Entry 9CK5 (electron microscopy, 3.00 A resolution); this record covers chains F and H of the 16 polymer chains in the assembly.

== Chain F (and H) ==
Molecule: RuBisCO large subunit
From: Anthoceros agrestis
Notes: EC 4.1.1.39; chain H of this document is another copy of the same molecule, construct and numbering; everything in this record applies to it too
Sequence (475 residues; numbered 1 to 475; the number before each row is that of its first residue):
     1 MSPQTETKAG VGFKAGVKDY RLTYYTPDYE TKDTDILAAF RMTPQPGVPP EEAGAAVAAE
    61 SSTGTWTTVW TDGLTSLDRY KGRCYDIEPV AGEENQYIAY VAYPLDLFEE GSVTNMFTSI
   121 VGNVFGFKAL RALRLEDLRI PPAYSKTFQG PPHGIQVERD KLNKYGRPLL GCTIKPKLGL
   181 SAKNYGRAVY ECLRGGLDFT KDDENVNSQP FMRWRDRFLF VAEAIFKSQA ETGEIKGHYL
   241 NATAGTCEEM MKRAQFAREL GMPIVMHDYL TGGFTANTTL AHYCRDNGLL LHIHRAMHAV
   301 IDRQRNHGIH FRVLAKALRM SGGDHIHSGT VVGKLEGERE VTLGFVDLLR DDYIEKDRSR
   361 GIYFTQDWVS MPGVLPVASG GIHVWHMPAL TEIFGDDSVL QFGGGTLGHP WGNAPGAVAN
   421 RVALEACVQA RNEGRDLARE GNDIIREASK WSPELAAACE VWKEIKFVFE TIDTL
Disordered / not traced: 1-11
Modified / non-standard residues: Lys-201 (lysine nz-carboxylic acid; KCX)
Ion coordination: Mg2+: Lys-201, Glu-204 (together with 2-carboxyarabinitol-1,5-diphosphate)
Residues lining bound ligands:
  - 2-carboxyarabinitol-1,5-diphosphate (CAP), molecule 1: Thr-65, Trp-66, Asn-123
  - 2-carboxyarabinitol-1,5-diphosphate (CAP), molecule 2: Thr-173, Lys-175, Lys-177, Lys-201, Glu-204, His-294, Arg-295, His-298, His-327, Gly-329, Lys-334, Leu-335, Ser-379, Gly-380, Gly-381, Gly-403, Gly-404

== Chain F / chain H interface ==
Contacting residue pairs (4; chain F residue first):
  Asn-163(F) / Lys-183(H)
  Tyr-165(F) / Lys-183(H)
  Arg-285(F) / Arg-213(H)
  Asp-286(F) / Arg-215(H)
Interface residues without a listed pair, chain F (8 interface residues in all): Val-157, Asp-160, Arg-258, Asn-287
Interface residues without a listed pair, chain H (4 interface residues in all): Asp-216

== In short ==
Chain F and chain H form an interface of 8 and 4 residues respectively. Bound to chain F:
2-carboxyarabinitol-1,5-diphosphate. Lys-201(F) and Glu-204(F) form the Mg2+ site.
Both chains are RuBisCO large subunit (Anthoceros agrestis). Entry 9CK5 (Anthoceros agrestis Rubisco assembled
with RbcX1, RbcX2, Raf1, Raf2 and BSD2) was determined by electron microscopy together with 9CHZ, 9CI1 and
9CI2 from the same study.
